PDB entry 8Q3M | X-ray diffraction, 2.50 A resolution | chains CCC and III of the 11 polymer chains in the assembly

== Chain CCC ==
Protein: Histone H2A type 1-B/E
Source organism: Homo sapiens
UniProt: P04908 (H2A1B_HUMAN); residues 13-119 here correspond to UniProt positions 14-120 (UniProt number = residue number + 1)
Amino-acid sequence (107 residues; row label = number of the first residue in the row):
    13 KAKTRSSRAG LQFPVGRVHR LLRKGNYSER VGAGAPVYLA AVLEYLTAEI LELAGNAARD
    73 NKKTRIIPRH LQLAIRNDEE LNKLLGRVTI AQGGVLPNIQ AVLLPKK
Swiss-Prot annotation at these positions:
  - modified residue: Lys13 (N6-(beta-hydroxybutyryl)lysine), Lys36 (N6-(2-hydroxyisobutyryl)lysine), Lys74 (N6-(2-hydroxyisobutyryl)lysine), Lys75 (N6-(2-hydroxyisobutyryl)lysine), Lys95 (N6-(2-hydroxyisobutyryl)lysine), Gln104 (N5-methylglutamine), Lys118 (N6-(2-hydroxyisobutyryl)lysine), Lys119 (N6-crotonyllysine)
  - cross-link (Glycyl lysine isopeptide (Lys-Gly)): Lys13 (interchain with G-Cter in ubiquitin), Lys15 (interchain with G-Cter in ubiquitin), Lys119 (interchain with G-Cter in ubiquitin)

== Chain III ==
Molecule: 145-nt DNA strand
Source organism: Homo sapiens
Sequence (145 nucleotides; row label = number of the first residue in the row; numbers below 1 keep their minus sign (DA-72 is residue -72)):
   -72 ATCAATATCC ACCTGCAGAT ACTACCAAAA GTGTATTTGG AAACTGCTCC ATCAAAAGGC
   -12 ATGTTCAGCT GAATCAGCTG AACATGCCTT TTGATGGAGC AGTTTCCAAA TACACTTTTG
    48 GTAGTATCTG CAGGTGGATA TTGAT

== How chain CCC and chain III interact ==
Pairs across the interface (14):
  Lys13(CCC) - DT-41(III)  phosphate contact
  Ala14(CCC) - DT-41(III)  phosphate contact
  Lys15(CCC) - DG-42(III)  phosphate contact
  Lys15(CCC) - DT-41(III)  hydrogen bond to the phosphate
  Thr16(CCC) - DG-42(III)  phosphate contact
  Arg17(CCC) - DG-42(III)  salt bridge to the phosphate
  Arg20(CCC) - DT-41(III)  salt bridge to the phosphate
  Gly28(CCC) - DA-43(III)  sugar contact
  Gly28(CCC) - DG-42(III)  phosphate contact
  Arg29(CCC) - DA-43(III)  hydrogen bond to the phosphate
  Arg32(CCC) - DA-44(III)  phosphate contact
  Arg32(CCC) - DA-43(III)  salt bridge to the phosphate
  Arg42(CCC) - DG-34(III)  sugar contact
  Arg77(CCC) - DA-54(III)  sugar contact
Interface residues without a listed pair, chain III (7 interface residues in all): DT-35

== Summary ==
Chain CCC and chain III form an interface of 11 and 7 residues respectively; the contacts include 2 hydrogen
bonds and 3 salt bridges. Polar contacts include Lys15(CCC)-DT-41(III), Arg29(CCC)-DA-43(III) and
Arg17(CCC)-DG-42(III).
Chain CCC is Histone H2A type 1-B/E and chain III is a 145-nt DNA strand, both from Homo sapiens; the
structure, Structure of Nucleosome Core with a Bound Kaposi Sarcoma Associated Herpesvirus LANA Peptide Having
a Methionine ..., was determined by X-ray diffraction together with 8Q36, 8Q3E and 8Q3X from the same study.
